Entry 8WA5 (electron microscopy, 2.51 A resolution); this record covers chains A and B.

== Chain A ==
Name: Sodium/potassium-transporting ATPase subunit alpha
From: Sus scrofa
UniProtKB: F1RM59 (F1RM59_PIG); residues 1-1033 here correspond to UniProt positions 2-1034 (UniProt number = residue number + 1)
Amino-acid sequence (1033 residues; numbered 1 to 1033; the number before each row is that of its first residue):
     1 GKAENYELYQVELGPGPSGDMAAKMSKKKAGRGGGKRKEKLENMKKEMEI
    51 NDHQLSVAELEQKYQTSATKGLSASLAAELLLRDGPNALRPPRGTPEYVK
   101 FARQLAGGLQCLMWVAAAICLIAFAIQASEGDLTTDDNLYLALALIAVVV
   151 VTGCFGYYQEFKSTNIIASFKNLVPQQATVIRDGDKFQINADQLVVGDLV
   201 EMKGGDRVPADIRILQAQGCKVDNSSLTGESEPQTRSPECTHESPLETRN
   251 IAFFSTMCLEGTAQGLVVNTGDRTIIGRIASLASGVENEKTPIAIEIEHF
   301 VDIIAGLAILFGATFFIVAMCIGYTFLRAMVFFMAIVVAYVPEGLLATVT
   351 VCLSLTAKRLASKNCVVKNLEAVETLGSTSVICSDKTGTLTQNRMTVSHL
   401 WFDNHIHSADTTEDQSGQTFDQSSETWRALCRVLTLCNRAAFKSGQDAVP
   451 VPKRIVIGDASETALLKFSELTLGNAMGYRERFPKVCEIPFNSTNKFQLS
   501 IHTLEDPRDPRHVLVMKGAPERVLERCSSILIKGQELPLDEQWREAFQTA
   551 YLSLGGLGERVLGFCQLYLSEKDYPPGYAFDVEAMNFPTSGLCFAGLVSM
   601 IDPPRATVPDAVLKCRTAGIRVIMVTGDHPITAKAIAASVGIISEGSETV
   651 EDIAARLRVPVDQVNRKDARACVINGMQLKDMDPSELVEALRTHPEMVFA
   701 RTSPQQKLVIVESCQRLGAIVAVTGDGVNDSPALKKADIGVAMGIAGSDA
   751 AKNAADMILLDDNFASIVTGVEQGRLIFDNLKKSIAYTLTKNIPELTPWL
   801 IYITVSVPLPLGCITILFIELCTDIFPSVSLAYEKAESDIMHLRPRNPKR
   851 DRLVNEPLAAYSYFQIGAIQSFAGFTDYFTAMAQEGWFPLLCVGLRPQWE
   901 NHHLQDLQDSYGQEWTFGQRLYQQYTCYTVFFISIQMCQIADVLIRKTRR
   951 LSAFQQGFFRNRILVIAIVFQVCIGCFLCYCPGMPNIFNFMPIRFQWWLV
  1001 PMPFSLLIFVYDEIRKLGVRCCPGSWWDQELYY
Disordered / not traced: 1-46
Differences from the reference sequence: engineered mutation Trp799 (Tyr800 in F1RM59), Gln936 (Glu937 in F1RM59); conflict Ser1005 (Gly1006 in F1RM59)
Metal / ion sites: K+ site 1: Val338, Ala339, Val341, Glu343, Glu795, Glu820; Mg2+: Asp385, Thr387, Asp726; K+ site 2: Leu734, Lys735, Ala737, Asp756; K+ site 3: Lys736, Ala737
Residues lining bound ligands: tetrafluoroaluminate (ALF): Thr228, Gly229, Glu230, Asp385, Lys386, Thr387, Thr626, Gly627, Lys707, Asp726, Asn729, Asp730
What the authors report for this chain:
  - K+ coordination: Val338, Ala339, Val341, Glu343, Glu795, Glu820
  - mutagenesis - E343Q/E795Q/E936Q, E936Q: increased catalytic activity on Na+
  - mutagenesis - E936Q: decreased binding to K+
  - mutagenesis - E343Q, E343Q/E795Q: unchanged catalytic activity
  - mutagenesis - E795Q/E936Q, E820Q: decreased catalytic activity
  - mutagenesis - D824N: abolished catalytic activity
  - mutagenesis - E820Q, D824N: unchanged expression
  - post-translational modification sites: Asp385 (citing earlier work)

== Chain B ==
Name: Potassium-transporting ATPase subunit beta
From: Sus scrofa
UniProtKB: P18434 (ATP4B_PIG); numbering as in UniProt (aligned over 1-290)
Amino-acid sequence (290 residues; row label = number of the first residue in the row):
     1 MAALQEKKSCSQRMEEFQRYCWNPDTGQMLGRTLSRWVWISLYYVAFYVV
    51 MSGIFALCIYVLMRTIDPYTPDYQDQLKSPGVTLRPDVYGEKGLDISYNV
   101 SDSTTWAGLAHTLHRFLAGYSPAAQEGSINCTSEKYFFQESFLAPNHTKF
   151 SCKFTADMLQNCSGRPDPTFGFAEGKPCFIIKMNRIVKFLPGNSTAPRVD
   201 CAFLDQPRDGPPLQVEYFPANGTYSLHYFPYYGKKAQPHYSNPLVAAKLL
   251 NVPRNRDVVIVCKILAEHVSFDNPHDPYEGKVEFKLKIQK
Disordered / not traced: 1-28
Disulfides: Cys131-Cys152, Cys162-Cys178, Cys201-Cys262
Covalent attachments: N-acetylglucosamine (NAG) linked to Asn99, Asn146, Asn161, Asn193, Asn221

== Interface between chain A and chain B ==
Contacting residue pairs - 91 pairs, chain A then chain B:
  Glu130(A) - Glu91(B)
  Gly131(A) - Glu91(B)
  Glu856(A) - Arg32(B)  salt bridge
  Ala860(A) - Tyr44(B)
  Phe864(A) - Tyr44(B)  hydrophobic
  Phe864(A) - Tyr48(B)
  Gln865(A) - Tyr43(B)
  Gln865(A) - Tyr44(B)
  Gln865(A) - Phe47(B)
  Ala868(A) - Tyr48(B)
  Ile869(A) - Phe47(B)  hydrophobic
  Phe872(A) - Met51(B)  hydrophobic
  Phe872(A) - Phe55(B)  hydrophobic
  Thr876(A) - Phe55(B)
  Thr876(A) - Cys58(B)
  Phe879(A) - Phe55(B)  hydrophobic
  Phe879(A) - Ile59(B)  hydrophobic
  Phe879(A) - Leu62(B)
  Thr880(A) - Leu62(B)
  Ala883(A) - Ile66(B)
  Gln884(A) - Ile66(B)
  Gln884(A) - Asp72(B)  hydrogen bond (backbone-backbone)
  Gln884(A) - Tyr73(B)  hydrogen bond (backbone-backbone)
  Glu885(A) - Tyr73(B)
  Glu885(A) - Asp75(B)  hydrogen bond (side chain-backbone)
  Phe888(A) - Met63(B)  hydrophobic
  Phe888(A) - Ile66(B)  hydrophobic
  His903(A) - Tyr89(B)
  His903(A) - Gly90(B)
  Gln905(A) - Thr83(B)
  Gln905(A) - Tyr89(B)
  Gln905(A) - Asn184(B)  hydrogen bond (backbone-side chain)
  Gln905(A) - Tyr278(B)
  Asp906(A) - Arg85(B)  salt bridge
  Asp906(A) - Lys182(B)  salt bridge
  Asp906(A) - Asn184(B)
  Gln908(A) - Arg185(B)  hydrogen bond
  Ser910(A) - Lys234(B)  hydrogen bond (backbone-side chain)
  Tyr911(A) - Ile66(B)
  Tyr911(A) - Asp67(B)  hydrogen bond (side chain-backbone)
  Tyr911(A) - Pro68(B)
  Tyr911(A) - Tyr69(B)
  Tyr911(A) - Thr70(B)
  Tyr911(A) - Pro71(B)  hydrophobic
  Tyr911(A) - Tyr231(B)  hydrogen bond (backbone-side chain)
  Tyr911(A) - Gly233(B)
  Tyr911(A) - Lys234(B)  hydrogen bond (backbone-backbone)
  Gly912(A) - Arg185(B)  hydrogen bond (backbone-side chain)
  Gly912(A) - Tyr231(B)
  Gly912(A) - Lys234(B)
  Gln913(A) - Pro71(B)
  Gln913(A) - Gln74(B)  hydrogen bond
  Gln913(A) - Leu77(B)
  Gln913(A) - Arg185(B)
  Gln913(A) - Ile186(B)
  Gln913(A) - Val187(B)  hydrogen bond (side chain-backbone)
  Glu914(A) - Lys182(B)  salt bridge
  Glu914(A) - Asn184(B)  hydrogen bond (backbone-side chain)
  Glu914(A) - Arg185(B)  hydrogen bond (side chain-backbone)
  Glu914(A) - Asn242(B)
  Trp915(A) - Gln76(B)
  Trp915(A) - Leu77(B)
  Trp915(A) - Asn184(B)
  Thr916(A) - Gly81(B)
  Thr916(A) - Asn184(B)
  Thr916(A) - Asp276(B)  hydrogen bond
  Gln919(A) - Gln76(B)
  Gln919(A) - Leu77(B)
  Gln919(A) - Ser79(B)  hydrogen bond (side chain-backbone)
  Gln919(A) - Asp276(B)
  Tyr922(A) - Gln76(B)
  Tyr922(A) - His275(B)  hydrogen bond
  Gln923(A) - Gln76(B)  hydrogen bond
  Thr926(A) - Gln76(B)
  Asn986(A) - His275(B)  hydrogen bond
  Met991(A) - Gln76(B)
  Arg994(A) - Tyr73(B)
  Arg994(A) - Asp75(B)  salt bridge
  Gln996(A) - Tyr73(B)  hydrogen bond
  Leu1007(A) - Met51(B)  hydrophobic
  Tyr1011(A) - Tyr43(B)  hydrogen bond
  Tyr1011(A) - Phe47(B)
  Trp1026(A) - Arg36(B)
  Trp1026(A) - Trp39(B)
  Trp1026(A) - Tyr43(B)  hydrophobic
  Trp1027(A) - Tyr43(B)
  Gln1029(A) - Arg36(B)  hydrogen bond
  Glu1030(A) - Arg32(B)  salt bridge
  Glu1030(A) - Arg36(B)
  Glu1030(A) - Ile40(B)
  Leu1031(A) - Tyr43(B)
Other interface residues (no listed pair), chain A (50 interface residues in all): Asp132, Tyr861, Phe875, Pro889, His902, Asp909, Gly918, Phe1004
Other interface residues (no listed pair), chain B (48 interface residues in all): Ser52, Ile54, Met183

== Summary ==
Chain A and chain B form an interface of 50 and 48 residues respectively, with 22 hydrogen bonds and 6 salt
bridges. Polar pairs include Glu856(A)-Arg32(B), Asp906(A)-Arg85(B) and Asp906(A)-Lys182(B). The paper reports
that E343Q/E795Q/E936Q and E936Q of chain A increase catalytic activity on Na+; K+ coordination by Val338(A),
Ala339(A) and Val341(A) among others; 7 substitutions were tested in all.
Here chain A is Sodium/potassium-transporting ATPase subunit alpha and chain B is Potassium-transporting
ATPase subunit beta, both from Sus scrofa. Entry 8WA5 (Cryo-EM structure of the gastric proton pump
Y799W/E936Q mutant in K+-occluded (K+)E2-AlF state) was determined by electron microscopy.
